PDB entry 9H7V | electron microscopy, 2.60 A resolution | chains BH and BI of the 27 polymer chains in the assembly

[Chain BH (and BI)]
Protein: Tail fiber protein gp42
From: Haloferax tailed virus 1
Notes: chain BI of this document is another copy of the same molecule, construct and numbering; everything in this record applies to it too
UniProtKB: A0A410N721 (A0A410N721_HFTV1); residue numbers follow UniProt; this construct covers 1-285
Amino-acid sequence (285 residues; numbered 1 to 285; the number before each row is that of its first residue):
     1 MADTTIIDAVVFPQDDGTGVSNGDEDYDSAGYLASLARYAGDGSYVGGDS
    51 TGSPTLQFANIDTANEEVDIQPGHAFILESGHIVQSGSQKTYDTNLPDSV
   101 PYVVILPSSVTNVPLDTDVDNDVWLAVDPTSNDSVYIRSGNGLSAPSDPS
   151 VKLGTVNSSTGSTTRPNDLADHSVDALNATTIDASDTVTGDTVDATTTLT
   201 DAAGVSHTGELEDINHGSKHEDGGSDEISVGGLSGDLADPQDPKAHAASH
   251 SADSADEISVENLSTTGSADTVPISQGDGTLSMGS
Disordered / not traced: 1
Metal / ion sites: Mg2+ site 1: V11, Q14, D26, N132, D133; Mg2+ site 2: D16, N22, E25; Mg2+ site 3: D69, N112; Zn2+ site 1: H216 (shared with 1 residue of chain BG; H216(BI) of chain BI); Zn2+ site 2: H246, H250 (shared with H246(BI), H250(BI) of chain BI)

[Interface between chain BH and chain BI]
Pairs across the interface (226; chain BH residue first):
  P13(BH) with A30(BI)
  Q14(BH) with A30(BI)
  D15(BH) with S29(BI); A30(BI), hydrogen bond (side chain-backbone)
  T18(BH) with A30(BI)
  L36(BH) with L33(BI); A37(BI), hydrophobic
  Y39(BH) with A37(BI); R38(BI), hydrogen bond
  A40(BH) with A40(BI)
  D42(BH) with R38(BI), hydrogen bond (backbone-side chain); D49(BI); S50(BI); G52(BI)
  G43(BH) with S50(BI)
  L78(BH) with S50(BI)
  V84(BH) with G31(BI); Y32(BI)
  Q85(BH) with Y27(BI); S29(BI), hydrogen bond; Y32(BI), hydrogen bond (backbone-side chain)
  S86(BH) with V10(BI); Y32(BI); D133(BI)
  G87(BH) with E25(BI); D26(BI); N132(BI), hydrogen bond (backbone-side chain); D133(BI), hydrogen bond (backbone-side chain)
  S88(BH) with G23(BI); D24(BI); E25(BI), hydrogen bond (side chain-backbone); Y27(BI); N132(BI), hydrogen bond
  Q89(BH) with Y27(BI)
  K90(BH) with Y27(BI)
  T94(BH) with V10(BI)
  N95(BH) with P107(BI)
  L96(BH) with G31(BI); I105(BI), hydrophobic
  P97(BH) with P72(BI), hydrophobic; G73(BI); I105(BI); L106(BI)
  D98(BH) with R38(BI), salt bridge; G48(BI); D49(BI); T55(BI); H74(BI), salt bridge
  V100(BH) with A34(BI), hydrophobic; S35(BI)
  P101(BH) with A34(BI)
  S173(BH) with G52(BI); L169(BI)
  V174(BH) with L169(BI); A170(BI)
  D175(BH) with L169(BI); A170(BI), hydrogen bond (backbone-backbone); D171(BI)
  A176(BH) with A170(BI); D171(BI); H172(BI), hydrogen bond (backbone-backbone)
  L177(BH) with H172(BI); V174(BI), hydrophobic; L177(BI), hydrophobic
  N178(BH) with H172(BI), hydrogen bond (backbone-backbone); S173(BI); V174(BI), hydrogen bond (backbone-backbone)
  A179(BH) with V174(BI); D175(BI)
  T180(BH) with V174(BI); D175(BI), hydrogen bond (backbone-backbone)
  T181(BH) with D175(BI), hydrogen bond (backbone-backbone); A176(BI); L177(BI), hydrogen bond (backbone-backbone)
  I182(BH) with L177(BI); I182(BI), hydrophobic
  D183(BH) with L177(BI), hydrogen bond (backbone-backbone); N178(BI); A179(BI), hydrogen bond (backbone-backbone)
  A184(BH) with A179(BI); T180(BI); I182(BI), hydrophobic
  S185(BH) with A179(BI), hydrogen bond (backbone-backbone); T180(BI)
  D186(BH) with T180(BI), hydrogen bond (backbone-backbone)
  T187(BH) with T180(BI); T181(BI); I182(BI), hydrogen bond (backbone-backbone)
  V188(BH) with I182(BI)
  T189(BH) with I182(BI), hydrogen bond (backbone-backbone); D183(BI); A184(BI), hydrogen bond (backbone-backbone)
  G190(BH) with A184(BI); V188(BI)
  D191(BH) with A184(BI), hydrogen bond (backbone-backbone); D186(BI)
  T192(BH) with D186(BI); T187(BI); V188(BI), hydrogen bond (backbone-backbone)
  V193(BH) with V188(BI)
  D194(BH) with V188(BI), hydrogen bond (backbone-backbone); T189(BI), hydrogen bond; G190(BI), hydrogen bond (backbone-backbone); V193(BI)
  A195(BH) with G190(BI); D191(BI); V193(BI), hydrophobic
  T196(BH) with G190(BI), hydrogen bond (backbone-backbone); D191(BI), hydrogen bond
  T197(BH) with D191(BI), hydrogen bond
  T198(BH) with D191(BI), hydrogen bond (backbone-backbone); T192(BI); V193(BI), hydrogen bond (backbone-backbone)
  L199(BH) with V193(BI); L211(BI), hydrophobic
  T200(BH) with V193(BI), hydrogen bond (backbone-backbone); D194(BI); A195(BI), hydrogen bond (backbone-backbone)
  D201(BH) with A195(BI); G209(BI); E210(BI); L211(BI), hydrogen bond (side chain-backbone)
  A202(BH) with A195(BI), hydrogen bond (backbone-backbone); T208(BI); G209(BI), hydrogen bond (backbone-backbone)
  A203(BH) with G209(BI), hydrogen bond (backbone-backbone); E210(BI)
  V205(BH) with E210(BI)
  H207(BH) with L211(BI); D213(BI), salt bridge
  E210(BH) with D213(BI); I214(BI), hydrogen bond (backbone-backbone)
  L211(BH) with E212(BI); I214(BI)
  E212(BH) with E212(BI), hydrogen bond (backbone-backbone); D213(BI); I214(BI); H216(BI)
  H216(BH) with H216(BI), hydrogen bond
  H220(BH) with G217(BI)
  D226(BH) with N215(BI); H216(BI), hydrogen bond (side chain-backbone); G217(BI), hydrogen bond (side chain-backbone); S218(BI)
  I228(BH) with G217(BI); E221(BI)
  S229(BH) with E221(BI), hydrogen bond (backbone-side chain)
  G231(BH) with D222(BI)
  G232(BH) with D222(BI)
  L233(BH) with H220(BI); D222(BI); I228(BI); V230(BI), hydrophobic
  S234(BH) with S229(BI); V230(BI), hydrogen bond (backbone-backbone); G231(BI)
  D236(BH) with V230(BI); G231(BI); G232(BI), hydrogen bond (backbone-backbone); K244(BI), salt bridge
  L237(BH) with V230(BI), hydrophobic; L233(BI); L237(BI), hydrophobic
  A238(BH) with G232(BI); L233(BI), hydrogen bond (backbone-backbone); S234(BI)
  D239(BH) with S234(BI); G235(BI), hydrogen bond (side chain-backbone)
  Q241(BH) with G235(BI), hydrogen bond (side chain-backbone); D236(BI); L237(BI), hydrogen bond (side chain-backbone)
  D242(BH) with P240(BI); Q241(BI)
  P243(BH) with P240(BI); Q241(BI); P243(BI), hydrophobic
  K244(BH) with P240(BI); Q241(BI), hydrogen bond (backbone-backbone); D242(BI), salt bridge; P243(BI)
  H246(BH) with P243(BI); H246(BI), hydrogen bond; H250(BI)
  H250(BH) with H246(BI), hydrogen bond; A247(BI); H250(BI), hydrogen bond
  D256(BH) with A245(BI); H246(BI), salt bridge; A247(BI), hydrogen bond (side chain-backbone)
  E257(BH) with A247(BI)
  I258(BH) with A247(BI); H250(BI)
  V260(BH) with L281(BI), hydrophobic
  N262(BH) with S251(BI); A252(BI), hydrogen bond (backbone-backbone)
  L263(BH) with H250(BI); A252(BI); V260(BI), hydrophobic; L263(BI), hydrophobic
  S264(BH) with A252(BI); E257(BI), hydrogen bond; I258(BI), hydrogen bond (backbone-backbone); S259(BI); V260(BI), hydrogen bond (backbone-backbone)
  T265(BH) with E261(BI), hydrogen bond
  T266(BH) with E261(BI), hydrogen bond
  V272(BH) with V272(BI), hydrophobic
  P273(BH) with V260(BI), hydrophobic; V272(BI); P273(BI)
  I274(BH) with T271(BI); V272(BI), hydrophobic
  S275(BH) with G267(BI), hydrogen bond (side chain-backbone); S268(BI), hydrogen bond (side chain-backbone); A269(BI); D270(BI), hydrogen bond (backbone-backbone); T271(BI), hydrogen bond (backbone-backbone)
  Q276(BH) with A269(BI)
  G277(BH) with A269(BI)
  G279(BH) with S264(BI); T265(BI), hydrogen bond (backbone-backbone)
  L281(BH) with V260(BI); E261(BI); T265(BI); M283(BI), hydrophobic
  M283(BH) with E261(BI)
Interface residues without a listed pair, chain BH (108 interface residues in all): F12, D28, L33, A37, S99, H172, K219, V230, G235, A252, G267
Interface residues without a listed pair, chain BI (115 interface residues in all): D28, Y39, P166, D168, S185, T197, E227, G279

[Overview]
108 residues of chain BH face 115 of chain BI across their interface; the contacts include 67 hydrogen bonds
and 6 salt bridges. Among the polar pairs are D98(BH)-R38(BI), D98(BH)-H74(BI) and H207(BH)-D213(BI). The Mg2+
site 1 is built by V11(BH), Q14(BH), D26(BH), N132(BH) and D133(BH).
Both chains are Tail fiber protein gp42 (Haloferax tailed virus 1). Entry 9H7V (The baseplate assembly of
Haloferax tailed virus 1) was determined by electron microscopy, deposited together with 8QPG, 8QPQ, 8QQN,
8QSI, 8QSY, 9FKB, 9H4P and 9H5B.
